PDB entry 2AFQ | X-ray diffraction, 1.93 A resolution | chains B and D of the 4 polymer chains in the assembly

# Chain B
Protein: Prothrombin
Source organism: Homo sapiens
Notes: EC 3.4.21.5; fragment: Heavy Chain
UniProtKB: P00734 (THRB_HUMAN); the construct lacks a stretch of the UniProt sequence and is renumbered around it, so the offset changes along the chain: 16-36 = UniProt 364-384; 37-60 = UniProt 386-409; 61-77 = UniProt 419-435; 78-97 = UniProt 437-456; 6 more segments
Amino-acid sequence (259 residues; each row starts with the number of its first residue; note: 10 numbers in that range are skipped by the numbering (no residue carries them; nothing is unmodelled there); a row labelled like 60A-60I holds insertion residues (60A, then the next letters in order)):
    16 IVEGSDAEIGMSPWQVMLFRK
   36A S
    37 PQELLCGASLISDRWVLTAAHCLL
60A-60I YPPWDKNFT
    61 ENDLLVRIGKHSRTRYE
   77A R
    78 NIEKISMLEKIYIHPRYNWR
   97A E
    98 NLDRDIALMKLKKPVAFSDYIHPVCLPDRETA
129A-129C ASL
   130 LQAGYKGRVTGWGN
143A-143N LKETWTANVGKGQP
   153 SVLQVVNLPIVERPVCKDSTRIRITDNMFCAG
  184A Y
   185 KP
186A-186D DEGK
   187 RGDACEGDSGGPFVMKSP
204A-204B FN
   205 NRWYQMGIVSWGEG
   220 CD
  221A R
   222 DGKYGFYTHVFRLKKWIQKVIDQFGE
Disordered / not traced: 143A-143N
Cystine bridges: Cys-42/Cys-58, Cys-168/Cys-182, Cys-191/Cys-220
UniProt features mapped onto this chain:
  - region: Ala-183 to Val-200 (High affinity receptor-binding region which is also known as the TP508 peptide)
  - active site (Charge relay system): His-57, Asp-102, Ser-195
  - glycosylation: Asn-60G (N-linked (GlcNAc...) (complex) asparagine)
From the paper describing this entry:
  - post-translational modification sites: Asn-60G
  - conformationally variable residues (loop rearrangement, side-chain flip): Lys-186D, Glu-192, Gly-193 to Ser-195, Trp-215, Cys-220 to Tyr-225
  - contacts within the chain: Glu-192/Ser-195 (water-mediated contact), His-57/Glu-192 (water-mediated contact), Glu-192/Ser-214 (water-mediated contact), Glu-192/Gly-216 (hydrogen bond), Gly-193/Asp-221 (water-mediated contact), Trp-215/Glu-217 (hydrogen bond)
  - catalytic residues: Ser-195

# Chain D
Protein: Prothrombin
Source organism: Homo sapiens
Notes: EC 3.4.21.5; fragment: Heavy Chain
UniProtKB: P00734 (THRB_HUMAN); the construct lacks a stretch of the UniProt sequence and is renumbered around it, so the offset changes along the chain: 16-36 = UniProt 364-384; 37-60 = UniProt 386-409; 61-77 = UniProt 419-435; 78-97 = UniProt 437-456; 6 more segments
Amino-acid sequence (259 residues; each row starts with the number of its first residue; note: 10 numbers in that range are skipped by the numbering (no residue carries them; nothing is unmodelled there); a row labelled like 60A-60I holds insertion residues (60A, then the next letters in order)):
    16 IVEGSDAEIGMSPWQVMLFRK
   36A S
    37 PQELLCGASLISDRWVLTAAHCLL
60A-60I YPPWDKNFT
    61 ENDLLVRIGKHSRTRYE
   77A R
    78 NIEKISMLEKIYIHPRYNWR
   97A E
    98 NLDRDIALMKLKKPVAFSDYIHPVCLPDRETA
129A-129C ASL
   130 LQAGYKGRVTGWG
142A-142N NLKETWTANVGKGQ
   152 PSVLQVVNLPIVERPVCKDSTRIRITDNMFCAG
  184A Y
   185 KP
186A-186D DEGK
   187 RGDACEGDSGGPFVMKSP
204A-204B FN
   205 NRWYQMGIVSWGEG
   220 CD
  221A R
   222 DGKYGFYTHVFRLKKWIQKVIDQFGE
Disordered / not traced: 142A-142N, 186A-186D, 245-247
Cystine bridges: Cys-42/Cys-58, Cys-168/Cys-182, Cys-191/Cys-220
UniProt features mapped onto this chain:
  - region: Ala-183 to Val-200 (High affinity receptor-binding region which is also known as the TP508 peptide)
  - active site (Charge relay system): His-57, Asp-102, Ser-195
  - glycosylation: Asn-60G (N-linked (GlcNAc...) (complex) asparagine)
From the paper describing this entry:
  - post-translational modification sites: Asn-60G
  - catalytic residues: Ser-195

# Chain B / chain D interface
Pairs across the interface (34):
  Tyr-60A(B) / Arg-173(D)
  Pro-60C(B) / Asp-170(D)
  Pro-60C(B) / Ser-171(D)
  Pro-60C(B) / Thr-172(D)
  Pro-60C(B) / Lys-224(D)
  Trp-60D(B) / Ser-171(D)  hydrogen bond (side chain-backbone)
  Trp-60D(B) / Glu-217(D)  hydrogen bond
  Trp-60D(B) / Asp-222(D)
  Trp-60D(B) / Gly-223(D)
  Asp-60E(B) / Lys-224(D)  salt bridge
  Lys-60F(B) / Asp-222(D)  salt bridge
  Trp-96(B) / Arg-173(D)
  Arg-97(B) / Arg-173(D)
  Asp-170(B) / Pro-60C(D)
  Ser-171(B) / Pro-60C(D)
  Ser-171(B) / Trp-60D(D)
  Thr-172(B) / Pro-60C(D)
  Arg-173(B) / Tyr-60A(D)
  Arg-173(B) / Trp-96(D)  hydrogen bond (side chain-backbone)
  Arg-173(B) / Arg-97(D)
  Arg-173(B) / Glu-97A(D)
  Arg-173(B) / Asn-98(D)
  Arg-173(B) / Leu-99(D)
  Glu-192(B) / Arg-221A(D)
  Glu-217(B) / Trp-60D(D)  hydrogen bond
  Asp-221(B) / Arg-221A(D)  salt bridge
  Arg-221A(B) / Glu-192(D)
  Arg-221A(B) / Asp-221(D)  salt bridge
  Arg-221A(B) / Arg-221A(D)
  Asp-222(B) / Trp-60D(D)
  Asp-222(B) / Lys-60F(D)  salt bridge
  Gly-223(B) / Trp-60D(D)
  Lys-224(B) / Pro-60C(D)
  Lys-224(B) / Asp-60E(D)  salt bridge
Other interface residues (no listed pair), chain D (22 interface residues in all): Ile-174

# Overview
The interface between chain B and chain D involves 18 residues on one side and 22 on the other; the contacts
include 4 hydrogen bonds and 6 salt bridges. Polar contacts include Lys-60F(B)/Asp-222(D),
Asp-60E(B)/Lys-224(D) and Asp-221(B)/Arg-221A(D). The paper reports catalytic residues Ser-195(B) and
Ser-195(D); modification sites Asn-60G(B) and Asn-60G(D).
Chain B and chain D are both Prothrombin (Homo sapiens); the structure, 1.9 angstrom crystal structure of
wild-type human thrombin in the sodium free state, was determined by X-ray diffraction.
